PDB entry 4KE7 | X-ray diffraction, 1.70 A resolution | chain A

Chain A:
Molecule: Thermostable monoacylglycerol lipase
From: Bacillus sp
Notes: EC 3.1.1.23
Reference sequence: P82597 (MGLP_BAC25); numbering as in UniProt (aligned over 1-250)
Amino-acid sequence (270 residues; numbered -19 to 250; the number before each row is that of its first residue; numbers below 1 keep their minus sign (Met-19 is residue -19)):
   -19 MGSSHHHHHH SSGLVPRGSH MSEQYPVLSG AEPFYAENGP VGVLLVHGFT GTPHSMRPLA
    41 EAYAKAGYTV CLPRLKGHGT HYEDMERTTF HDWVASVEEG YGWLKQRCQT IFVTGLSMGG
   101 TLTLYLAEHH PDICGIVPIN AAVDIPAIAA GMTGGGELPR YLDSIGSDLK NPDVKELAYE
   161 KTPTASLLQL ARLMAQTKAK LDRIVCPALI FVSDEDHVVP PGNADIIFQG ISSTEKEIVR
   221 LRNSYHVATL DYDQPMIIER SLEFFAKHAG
Disordered / not traced: -19 to 0, 133-137
Differences from the reference sequence: expression tag (-19 to 0)
Modified positions: Ser97 (1.62)
Swiss-Prot annotation at these positions:
  - active site: Ser97 (Nucleophile), Asp196 (Charge relay system), His226 (Charge relay system)
  - binding site (substrate): Phe29, Met98
  - site: Ile145 (Important for substrate specificity)
  - mutagenesis: Ile145 (I145G: 18% reduction in hydrolase activity for both 1-lauroylglycerol (1-LG) and 1-oleoylglycerol (1-OG) ...), Asp196 (D196N: Loss of enzyme activity)
Covalently attached groups: dodecyl hydrogen (S)-(3-azidopropyl)phosphonate (1QX) linked to Ser97
Ligand contacts: 1QX (dodecyl hydrogen (S)-(3-azidopropyl)phosphonate): Gly28, Phe29, Thr30, Met98, Ile125, Ala127, Ile128, Gly131, Met132, Leu142, Leu167, Leu170, Val198, Val199, His226
Reported in the primary citation:
  - mutagenesis - I145G, I145S: decreased catalytic activity on 1-OG
  - mutagenesis - I145G, I145S: decreased catalytic activity on 1-LG
  - conformationally variable residues (order/disorder transition): Thr133 to Glu137
  - binding site for 1QX: Phe29, Ser97, Met98, Ile125, Ile128, Leu142, Leu167, Leu170, Val198
  - catalytic residues: Phe29, Ser97, Met98
  - catalytic residues: Asp196, His226 (proposed by the authors, not directly observed)
  - contacts within the chain: Asp196-His226 (hydrogen bond) (proposed by the authors, not directly observed)

Summary:
Covalently linked compound 1QX: at Ser97. From UniProt: 3 active-site residues, substrate-binding residues
Phe29 and Met98 and 2 mutagenesis sites. From the paper: catalytic residues Phe29, Ser97 and Met98 among
others; I145G and I145S reduce catalytic activity on 1-OG.
Chain A is Thermostable monoacylglycerol lipase (Bacillus sp); the structure, Crystal structure of
Monoglyceride lipase from Bacillus sp. H257 in complex with an 1-myristoyl glycerol analogue, was determined
by X-ray diffraction (same publication as 4KE6, 4KE8, 4KE9 and 4KEA).
